PDB entry 5FHO | X-ray diffraction, 2.30 A resolution | chains A and D

[Chain A (and D)]
Molecule: Glutamate receptor 2
Source organism: Rattus norvegicus
Notes: chain D of this document is another copy of the same molecule, construct and numbering; everything in this record applies to it too
UniProtKB: P19491 (GRIA2_RAT); the construct has insertions or renumbered stretches relative to UniProt, so the offset changes along the chain: 3-117 = UniProt 413-527; 120-264 = UniProt 653-797
Sequence (264 residues; row label = number of the first residue in the row):
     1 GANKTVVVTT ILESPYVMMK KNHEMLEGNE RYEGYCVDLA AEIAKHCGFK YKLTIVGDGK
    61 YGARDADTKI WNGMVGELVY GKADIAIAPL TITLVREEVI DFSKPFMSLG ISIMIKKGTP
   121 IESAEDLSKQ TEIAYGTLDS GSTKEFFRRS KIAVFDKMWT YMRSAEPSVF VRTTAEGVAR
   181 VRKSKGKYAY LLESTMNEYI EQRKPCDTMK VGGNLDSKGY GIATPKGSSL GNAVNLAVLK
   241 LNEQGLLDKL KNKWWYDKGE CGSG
Unresolved in the structure: 1-3, 256-259, 262-264 (chain D: 1, 256-259, 262-264)
Disulfide bonds: Cys-206/Cys-261
Construct notes: expression tag (1-2); linker (118-119)
Ligand contacts: 5XN ((1S)-1-carboxy-2-(5-{2-[(3-chlorophenyl)methyl]-2H-tetrazol-5-yl}-3-oxo-2,3-dihydro-1,2-oxazol-4-yl)ethan-1-aminium): Glu-13, Ser-14, Pro-15, Tyr-16, Tyr-61, Pro-89, Leu-90, Thr-91, Arg-96, Thr-137, Leu-138, Gly-141, Ser-142, Thr-143, Thr-174, Leu-191, Leu-192, Glu-193, Thr-195, Met-196, Tyr-199, Tyr-220, Trp-255
Curated features (UniProtKB/Swiss-Prot):
  - binding site (L-glutamate): Pro-89, Thr-91, Arg-96, Ser-142, Thr-143, Glu-193
  - site: Arg-64 (Interaction with the cone snail toxin Con-ikot-ikot), Ile-121 (Crucial to convey clamshell closure to channel opening), Arg-148 (Interaction with the cone snail toxin Con-ikot-ikot), Lys-240 (Interaction with the cone snail toxin Con-ikot-ikot)
  - glycosylation: Asn-3 (N-linked (GlcNAc...) asparagine)
  - modified residue (Phosphoserine): Ser-150, Ser-184

[Chain A / chain D interface]
Residue-residue contacts - 30 pairs, chain A then chain D:
  Thr-93(A) / Leu-239(D)
  Leu-94(A) / Leu-236(D)
  Leu-94(A) / Leu-239(D)  hydrophobic
  Leu-94(A) / Lys-240(D)
  Leu-94(A) / Glu-243(D)
  Glu-97(A) / Lys-104(D)  salt bridge
  Glu-97(A) / Asn-235(D)  hydrogen bond
  Glu-97(A) / Leu-236(D)
  Glu-97(A) / Leu-239(D)
  Phe-102(A) / Lys-104(D)  hydrogen bond (backbone-side chain)
  Ser-103(A) / Lys-104(D)
  Lys-104(A) / Glu-97(D)  salt bridge
  Lys-104(A) / Phe-102(D)  hydrogen bond (side chain-backbone)
  Lys-104(A) / Ser-103(D)
  Pro-105(A) / Pro-105(D)
  Glu-145(A) / Glu-243(D)
  Phe-146(A) / Glu-243(D)
  Arg-149(A) / Glu-243(D)
  Ser-150(A) / Glu-243(D)
  Lys-151(A) / Gln-244(D)
  Ile-152(A) / Gln-244(D)
  Ser-217(A) / Asn-242(D)  hydrogen bond (backbone-side chain)
  Asn-235(A) / Glu-97(D)  hydrogen bond
  Leu-236(A) / Leu-94(D)  hydrophobic
  Leu-239(A) / Glu-97(D)
  Lys-240(A) / Leu-94(D)
  Lys-240(A) / Arg-149(D)
  Asn-242(A) / Ser-217(D)  hydrogen bond (side chain-backbone)
  Glu-243(A) / Leu-94(D)
  Glu-243(A) / Arg-149(D)  salt bridge
Other interface residues (no listed pair), chain A (25 interface residues in all): Ile-92, Glu-98, Lys-226, Asn-232, Gln-244
Other interface residues (no listed pair), chain D (23 interface residues in all): Ile-92, Glu-98, Phe-146, Ile-152, Lys-226, Asn-232, Gly-245, Lys-249

[Summary]
25 residues of chain A face 23 of chain D across their interface, with 6 hydrogen bonds and 3 salt bridges.
Among the polar pairs are Glu-97(A)/Lys-104(D), Glu-243(A)/Arg-149(D) and Glu-97(A)/Asn-235(D). Ligands of
chain A: compound 5XN. UniProt lists 6 L-glutamate-binding residues on chain A.
Chain A and chain D are both Glutamate receptor 2 (Rattus norvegicus); the structure, Crystal structure of the
GluA2 ligand-binding domain (S1S2J) in complex with
(S)-2-Amino-3-(5-(2-(3-chlorobenzyl)-2H-tetrazol-5-yl)-3-hydroxyisoxazol-4-yl)propanoic acid at 2.3 A ..., was
determined by X-ray diffraction together with 5FHM and 5FHN from the same study.
